PDB entry 8ZDW | electron microscopy, 3.45 A resolution | chains A and D of the 12 polymer chains in the assembly

Chain A:
Protein: Hemagglutinin
Source organism: Influenza A virus (strain A/Vietnam/1203/2004 H5N1)
UniProtKB: Q6DQ33 (Q6DQ33_I04A1); the construct lacks a stretch of the UniProt sequence, so the offset changes along the chain: -5 to 55 = UniProt 1-61; 56-83 = UniProt 63-90; 84-96 = UniProt 92-104; 97-125 = UniProt 106-134; 3 more segments
Sequence (337 residues; numbered -5 to 324 plus 7 insertion-coded residues; the number before each row is that of its first residue; a row labelled like 125A-125B holds insertion residues (125A, then the next letters in order); numbers below 1 keep their minus sign (Met-5 is residue -5)):
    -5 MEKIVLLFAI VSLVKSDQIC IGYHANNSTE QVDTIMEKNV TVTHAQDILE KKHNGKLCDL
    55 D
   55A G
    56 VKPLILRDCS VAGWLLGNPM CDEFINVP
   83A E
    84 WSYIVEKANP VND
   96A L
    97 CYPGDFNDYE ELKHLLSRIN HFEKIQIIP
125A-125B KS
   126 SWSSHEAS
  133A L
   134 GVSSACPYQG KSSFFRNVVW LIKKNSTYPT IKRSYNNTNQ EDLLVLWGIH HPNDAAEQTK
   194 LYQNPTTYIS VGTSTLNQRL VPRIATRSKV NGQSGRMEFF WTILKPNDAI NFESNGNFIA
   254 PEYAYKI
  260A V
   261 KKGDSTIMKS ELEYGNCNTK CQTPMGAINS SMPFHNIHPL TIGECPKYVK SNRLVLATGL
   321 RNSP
Unresolved in the structure: -5 to 10
Disulfide bonds: Cys52-Cys277, Cys64-Cys76, Cys97-Cys139, Cys281-Cys305
Covalent attachments: N-acetylglucosamine (NAG) linked to Asn21, Asn33, Asn158, Asn169, Asn289

Chain D:
Protein: Hemagglutinin
Source organism: Influenza A virus (strain A/Vietnam/1203/2004 H5N1)
UniProtKB: Q6DQ33 (Q6DQ33_I04A1); residues -8 to 219 here correspond to UniProt positions 338-565 (UniProt number = residue number + 346)
Sequence (228 residues; each row starts with the number of its first residue; numbers below 1 keep their minus sign (Gln-8 is residue -8)):
    -8 QRERRRKKRG LFGAIAGFIE GGWQGMVDGW YGYHHSNEQG SGYAADKEST QKAIDGVTNK
    52 VNSIIDKMNT QFEAVGREFN NLERRIENLN KKMEDGFLDV WTYNAELLVL MENERTLDFH
   112 DSNVKNLYDK VRLQLRDNAK ELGNGCFEFY HKCDNECMES VRNGTYDYPQ YSEEARLKRE
   172 EISGVKLESI GIYQILSIYS TVASSLALAI MVAGLSLWMC SNGSLQCR
Unresolved in the structure: -8 to 0, 175-219
Disulfide bonds: Cys144-Cys148
Covalent attachments: N-acetylglucosamine (NAG) linked to Asn154

How chain A and chain D interact:
Residue-residue contacts - 7 pairs, chain A then chain D:
  Ile29(A) - Ser54(D)
  Ile29(A) - Glu103(D)
  Met30(A) - Asn50(D)  hydrogen bond (backbone-side chain)
  Met30(A) - Lys51(D)
  Met30(A) - Phe110(D)  hydrophobic
  Glu31(A) - Asn50(D)
  Lys32(A) - Asn50(D)
Interface residues without a listed pair, chain D (6 interface residues in all): Gly47

Summary:
4 residues of chain A and 6 residues of chain D are in contact, with 1 hydrogen bond. Its one hydrogen-bonded
contact is Met30(A)-Asn50(D). N-acetylglucosamine is covalently linked to Asn21(A), Asn33(A), Asn158(A),
Asn169(A) and Asn289(A). Covalently linked N-acetylglucosamine: at Asn154(D).
Chain A is Hemagglutinin and chain D is Hemagglutinin, both from Influenza A virus (strain A/Vietnam/1203/2004
H5N1); the structure, The cryoEM structure of H5N1 HA split from symmetric filament in conformation A, was
determined by electron microscopy, deposited together with 8ZDV.
